4HAZ - chains B and C of the 3 polymer chains in the assembly; structure by X-ray diffraction, 1.90 A resolution.

== Chain B ==
Protein: Ran-specific GTPase-activating protein 1
From: Saccharomyces cerevisiae
Notes: fragment: RanDB1
UniProt: P41920 (YRB1_YEAST); residues 62-201 here = UniProt positions 62-201
Amino-acid sequence (140 residues; each row starts with the number of its first residue):
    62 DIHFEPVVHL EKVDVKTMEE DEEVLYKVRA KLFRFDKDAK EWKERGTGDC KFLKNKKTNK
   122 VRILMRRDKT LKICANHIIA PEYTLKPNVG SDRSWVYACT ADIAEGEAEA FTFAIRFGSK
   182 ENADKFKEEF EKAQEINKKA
Unresolved in the structure: 62-79, 201
Construct notes: conflict Lys98 (Ala in P41920)

== Chain C ==
Protein: Exportin-1
From: Saccharomyces cerevisiae
UniProt: P30822 (XPO1_YEAST); numbering as in UniProt; present here: 1-376, 414-1058
Amino-acid sequence (1023 residues; row label = number of the first residue in the row; note: 37 numbers in that range are skipped by the numbering (no residue carries them; nothing is unmodelled there); numbers below 1 keep their minus sign (Gly-1 is residue -1)):
    -1 GAMEGILDFS NDLDIALLDQ VVSTFYQGSG VQQKQAQEIL TKFQDNPDAW QKADQILQFS
    59 TNPQSKFIAL SILDKLITRK WKLLPNDHRI GIRNFVVGMI ISMCQDDEVF KTQKNLINKS
   119 DLTLVQILKQ EWPQNWPEFI PELIGSSSSS VNVCENNMIV LKLLSEEVFD FSAEQMTQAK
   179 ALHLKNSMSK EFEQIFKLCF QVLEQGSSSS LIVATLESLL RYLHWIPYRY IYETNILELL
   239 STKFMTSPDT RAITLKCLTE VSNLKIPQDN DLIKRQTVLF FQNTLQQIAT SVMPVTADLK
   299 ATYANANGND QSFLQDLAMF LTTYLARNRA LLESDESLRE LLLNAHQYLI QLSKIEEREL
   359 FKTTLDYWHN LVADLFYE
   414 PLKKHIYEEI CSQLRLVIIE NMVRPEEVLV VENDEGEIVR EFVKESDTIQ LYKSEREVLV
   474 YLTHLNVIDT EEIMISKLAR QIDGSEWSWH NINTLSWAIG SISGTMSEDT EKRFVVTVIK
   534 DLLDLCVKKS GKDNEAVVAS DIMYVVGQYP RFLKAHWNFL RTVILQLFEF MHETHEGVQD
   594 MACDTFIKIV QKCKYHFVIQ QPRESEPFIQ TIIRDIQKTT ADLQPQQVHT FYKACGIIIS
   654 EERSVAERNR LLSDLMQLPN MAWDTIVEQS TANPTLLLDS ETVKIIANII KTNVAVCTSM
   714 GADFYPQLGH IYYNMLQLYR AVSSMISAQV AAEGLIATKT PKVRGLRTIK KEILKLVETY
   774 ISKARNLDDV VKVLVEPLLN AVLEDYMNNV PDARDAEVLN CMTTVVEKVG HMIPQGVILI
   834 LQSVFECTLD MINKDFTEYP EHRVEFYKLL KVINEKSFAA FLELPPAAFK LFVDAICWAF
   894 KHNNRDVEVN GLQIALDLVK NIERMGNVPF ANEFHKNYFF IFVSETFFVL TDSDHKSGFS
   954 KQALLLMKLI SLVYDNKISV PLYQEAEVPQ GTSNQVYLSQ YLANMLSNAF PHLTSEQIAS
  1014 FLSALTKQCK DLVVFKGTLR DFLVQIKEVG GDPTDYLFAE DKENA
Unresolved in the structure: -1, 689, 978, 1053-1058
Construct notes: expression tag (-1 to 0); engineered mutation Cys539 (Thr in P30822), Ser543 (Arg in P30822), Glu548 (Lys in P30822), Gln579 (Lys in P30822), Cys1022 (Tyr in P30822)
Glycans and other covalent adducts: Leptomycin B (LBF) linked to Cys539
Residues lining bound ligands: Leptomycin B (LBF): Lys525, Val529, Ile532, Lys533, Leu536, Glu548, Val551, Ala552, Ile555, Met556, Val559, Phe565, His569, Asn571, Phe572, Thr575, Val576, Gln579, Leu580, Phe583
Reported in the primary citation:
  - binding site for Leptomycin B: Cys539
  - mutagenesis - R543S/K548E/K579Q: abolished catalytic activity on Leptomycin B

== How chain B and chain C interact ==
Contacting residue pairs (8):
  Arg90(B) - Phe455(C)
  Val150(B) - Thr753(C)
  Val150(B) - Pro754(C)
  Gly151(B) - Lys752(C)
  Gly151(B) - Pro754(C)
  Gly151(B) - Arg757(C)  hydrogen bond (backbone-side chain)
  Ser152(B) - Pro754(C)
  Asp153(B) - Pro754(C)
Also at the interface, not in a pair above, chain C (7 interface residues in all): Lys697, Ile749

== In short ==
The interface between chain B and chain C involves 5 residues on one side and 7 on the other; the contacts
include 1 hydrogen bond. The hydrogen-bonded pair is Gly151(B)-Arg757(C). The paper reports a binding site for
Leptomycin B at Cys539(C); R543S/K548E/K579Q of chain C abolish catalytic activity on Leptomycin B.
Here chain B is Ran-specific GTPase-activating protein 1 and chain C is Exportin-1, both from Saccharomyces
cerevisiae. Entry 4HAZ (Crystal structure of CRM1 inhibitor Leptomycin B in complex with
CRM1(R543S,K548E,K579Q)-Ran-RanBP1) was determined by X-ray diffraction together with 4HAU, 4HAV, 4HAW, 4HAX,
4HAY, 4HB2, 4HB3 and 4HB4 from the same study.
